Entry 7AK1 (X-ray diffraction, 2.51 A resolution); this record covers chain A.

# Chain A
Name: Mucosa-associated lymphoid tissue lymphoma translocation protein 1
Source organism: Homo sapiens
Notes: EC 3.4.22.-
UniProt: Q9UDY8 (MALT1_HUMAN); residue numbers follow UniProt; this construct covers 329-728
Amino-acid sequence (404 residues; each row starts with the number of its first residue):
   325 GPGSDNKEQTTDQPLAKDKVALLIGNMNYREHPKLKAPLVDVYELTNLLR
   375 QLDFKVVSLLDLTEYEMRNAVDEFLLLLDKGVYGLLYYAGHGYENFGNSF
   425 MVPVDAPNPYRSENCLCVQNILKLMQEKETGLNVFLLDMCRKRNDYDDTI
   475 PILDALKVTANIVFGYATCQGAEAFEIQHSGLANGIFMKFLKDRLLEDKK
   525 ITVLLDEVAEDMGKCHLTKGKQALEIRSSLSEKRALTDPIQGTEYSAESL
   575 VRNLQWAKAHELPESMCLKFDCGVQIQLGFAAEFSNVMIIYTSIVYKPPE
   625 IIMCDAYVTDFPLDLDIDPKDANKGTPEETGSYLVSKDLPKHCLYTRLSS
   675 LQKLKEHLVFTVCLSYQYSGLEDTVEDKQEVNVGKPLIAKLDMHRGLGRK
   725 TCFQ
Unresolved in the structure: 325-337, 467-482, 494-506, 718-728
Construct notes: expression tag (325-328)
UniProt features mapped onto this chain:
  - motif: Leu369 to Leu376 (Nuclear export signal)
  - active site: His415, Cys464
  - site: Asp329, Asn330 (Breakpoint for translocation to form BIRC2-MALT1)
  - mutagenesis: Cys464 (C464A: Slight decrease in NF-kappa-B activation), Glu653 (E653A: Abolishes binding to TRAF6)
Residues lining bound ligands:
  - Mg2+ (MG): Arg392, Cys439, Leu440, Cys441, Asn444
  - RJH (1-(3-chloranyl-4-methoxy-phenyl)-3-[7-[(3S)-3-(methoxymethyl)morpholin-4-yl]-2-methyl-pyrazolo[1,5-a]pyrimidin-6-yl]urea): Val344, Ala345, Leu346, Lys379, Val381, Leu383, Leu386, Glu390, Asn393, Ala394, Glu397, Phe398, Leu401, Gln579, Trp580, Ala583, Gln676, Ile712, Leu715, Met717

# Summary
Bound to chain A: compound RJH and Mg2+. Curated annotation (UniProt) lists active-site residues His415 and
Cys464 and 2 mutagenesis sites.
Chain A is Mucosa-associated lymphoid tissue lymphoma translocation protein 1 (Homo sapiens); the structure,
Human MALT1(329-729) in complex with a chromane urea containing inhibitor, was determined by X-ray diffraction
(same publication as 7AK0).
